Entry 5TIC (X-ray diffraction, 1.65 A resolution); this record covers chain A.

[Chain A]
Name: Acyl-CoA thioesterase I
Organism: Escherichia coli
Notes: EC 3.1.2.-, 3.1.1.5
UniProt: P0ADA1 (TESA_ECOLI); residues 2-182 here correspond to UniProt positions 28-208 (UniProt number = residue number + 26)
Chain sequence (185 residues; row label = number of the first residue in the row; numbers below 1 keep their minus sign (Gly-2 is residue -2)):
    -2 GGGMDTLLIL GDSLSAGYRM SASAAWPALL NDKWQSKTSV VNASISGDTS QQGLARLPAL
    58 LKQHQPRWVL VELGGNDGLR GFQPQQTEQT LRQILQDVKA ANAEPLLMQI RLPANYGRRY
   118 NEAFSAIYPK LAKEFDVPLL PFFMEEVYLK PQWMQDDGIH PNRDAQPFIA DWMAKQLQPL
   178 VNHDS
Unresolved in the structure: -2 to 0, 178-182
Differences from the reference sequence: expression tag (-2 to 1)
UniProt features mapped onto this chain:
  - active site: Ser10 (Nucleophile), Asp154, His157
  - binding site (substrate): Gly44, Asn73
Reported in the primary citation:
  - catalytic residues: Ser10, Gly44, Asn73, Asp154, His157 (citing earlier work)
  - specificity-determining residues: Ser122
  - mutagenesis - Y145K/L146K: decreased catalytic activity

[Summary]
Curated annotation (UniProt) lists 3 active-site residues and substrate-binding residues Gly44 and Asn73. The
paper reports catalytic residues Ser10, Gly44 and Asn73 among others; Y145K/L146K reduce catalytic activity.
Chain A is Acyl-CoA thioesterase I (Escherichia coli); the structure, X-ray structure of wild-type E. coli
Acyl-CoA thioesterase I at pH 5, was determined by X-ray diffraction (same publication as 5TID, 5TIE and
5TIF).
